PDB entry 7SU3 | electron microscopy, 3.30 A resolution | chains A and B of the 7 polymer chains in the assembly

[Chain A]
Molecule: DNA-dependent protein kinase catalytic subunit
Organism: Homo sapiens
Notes: EC 2.7.11.1
UniProtKB: P78527 (PRKDC_HUMAN); numbering as in UniProt (aligned over 1-4128)
Amino-acid sequence (4128 residues; each row starts with the number of its first residue):
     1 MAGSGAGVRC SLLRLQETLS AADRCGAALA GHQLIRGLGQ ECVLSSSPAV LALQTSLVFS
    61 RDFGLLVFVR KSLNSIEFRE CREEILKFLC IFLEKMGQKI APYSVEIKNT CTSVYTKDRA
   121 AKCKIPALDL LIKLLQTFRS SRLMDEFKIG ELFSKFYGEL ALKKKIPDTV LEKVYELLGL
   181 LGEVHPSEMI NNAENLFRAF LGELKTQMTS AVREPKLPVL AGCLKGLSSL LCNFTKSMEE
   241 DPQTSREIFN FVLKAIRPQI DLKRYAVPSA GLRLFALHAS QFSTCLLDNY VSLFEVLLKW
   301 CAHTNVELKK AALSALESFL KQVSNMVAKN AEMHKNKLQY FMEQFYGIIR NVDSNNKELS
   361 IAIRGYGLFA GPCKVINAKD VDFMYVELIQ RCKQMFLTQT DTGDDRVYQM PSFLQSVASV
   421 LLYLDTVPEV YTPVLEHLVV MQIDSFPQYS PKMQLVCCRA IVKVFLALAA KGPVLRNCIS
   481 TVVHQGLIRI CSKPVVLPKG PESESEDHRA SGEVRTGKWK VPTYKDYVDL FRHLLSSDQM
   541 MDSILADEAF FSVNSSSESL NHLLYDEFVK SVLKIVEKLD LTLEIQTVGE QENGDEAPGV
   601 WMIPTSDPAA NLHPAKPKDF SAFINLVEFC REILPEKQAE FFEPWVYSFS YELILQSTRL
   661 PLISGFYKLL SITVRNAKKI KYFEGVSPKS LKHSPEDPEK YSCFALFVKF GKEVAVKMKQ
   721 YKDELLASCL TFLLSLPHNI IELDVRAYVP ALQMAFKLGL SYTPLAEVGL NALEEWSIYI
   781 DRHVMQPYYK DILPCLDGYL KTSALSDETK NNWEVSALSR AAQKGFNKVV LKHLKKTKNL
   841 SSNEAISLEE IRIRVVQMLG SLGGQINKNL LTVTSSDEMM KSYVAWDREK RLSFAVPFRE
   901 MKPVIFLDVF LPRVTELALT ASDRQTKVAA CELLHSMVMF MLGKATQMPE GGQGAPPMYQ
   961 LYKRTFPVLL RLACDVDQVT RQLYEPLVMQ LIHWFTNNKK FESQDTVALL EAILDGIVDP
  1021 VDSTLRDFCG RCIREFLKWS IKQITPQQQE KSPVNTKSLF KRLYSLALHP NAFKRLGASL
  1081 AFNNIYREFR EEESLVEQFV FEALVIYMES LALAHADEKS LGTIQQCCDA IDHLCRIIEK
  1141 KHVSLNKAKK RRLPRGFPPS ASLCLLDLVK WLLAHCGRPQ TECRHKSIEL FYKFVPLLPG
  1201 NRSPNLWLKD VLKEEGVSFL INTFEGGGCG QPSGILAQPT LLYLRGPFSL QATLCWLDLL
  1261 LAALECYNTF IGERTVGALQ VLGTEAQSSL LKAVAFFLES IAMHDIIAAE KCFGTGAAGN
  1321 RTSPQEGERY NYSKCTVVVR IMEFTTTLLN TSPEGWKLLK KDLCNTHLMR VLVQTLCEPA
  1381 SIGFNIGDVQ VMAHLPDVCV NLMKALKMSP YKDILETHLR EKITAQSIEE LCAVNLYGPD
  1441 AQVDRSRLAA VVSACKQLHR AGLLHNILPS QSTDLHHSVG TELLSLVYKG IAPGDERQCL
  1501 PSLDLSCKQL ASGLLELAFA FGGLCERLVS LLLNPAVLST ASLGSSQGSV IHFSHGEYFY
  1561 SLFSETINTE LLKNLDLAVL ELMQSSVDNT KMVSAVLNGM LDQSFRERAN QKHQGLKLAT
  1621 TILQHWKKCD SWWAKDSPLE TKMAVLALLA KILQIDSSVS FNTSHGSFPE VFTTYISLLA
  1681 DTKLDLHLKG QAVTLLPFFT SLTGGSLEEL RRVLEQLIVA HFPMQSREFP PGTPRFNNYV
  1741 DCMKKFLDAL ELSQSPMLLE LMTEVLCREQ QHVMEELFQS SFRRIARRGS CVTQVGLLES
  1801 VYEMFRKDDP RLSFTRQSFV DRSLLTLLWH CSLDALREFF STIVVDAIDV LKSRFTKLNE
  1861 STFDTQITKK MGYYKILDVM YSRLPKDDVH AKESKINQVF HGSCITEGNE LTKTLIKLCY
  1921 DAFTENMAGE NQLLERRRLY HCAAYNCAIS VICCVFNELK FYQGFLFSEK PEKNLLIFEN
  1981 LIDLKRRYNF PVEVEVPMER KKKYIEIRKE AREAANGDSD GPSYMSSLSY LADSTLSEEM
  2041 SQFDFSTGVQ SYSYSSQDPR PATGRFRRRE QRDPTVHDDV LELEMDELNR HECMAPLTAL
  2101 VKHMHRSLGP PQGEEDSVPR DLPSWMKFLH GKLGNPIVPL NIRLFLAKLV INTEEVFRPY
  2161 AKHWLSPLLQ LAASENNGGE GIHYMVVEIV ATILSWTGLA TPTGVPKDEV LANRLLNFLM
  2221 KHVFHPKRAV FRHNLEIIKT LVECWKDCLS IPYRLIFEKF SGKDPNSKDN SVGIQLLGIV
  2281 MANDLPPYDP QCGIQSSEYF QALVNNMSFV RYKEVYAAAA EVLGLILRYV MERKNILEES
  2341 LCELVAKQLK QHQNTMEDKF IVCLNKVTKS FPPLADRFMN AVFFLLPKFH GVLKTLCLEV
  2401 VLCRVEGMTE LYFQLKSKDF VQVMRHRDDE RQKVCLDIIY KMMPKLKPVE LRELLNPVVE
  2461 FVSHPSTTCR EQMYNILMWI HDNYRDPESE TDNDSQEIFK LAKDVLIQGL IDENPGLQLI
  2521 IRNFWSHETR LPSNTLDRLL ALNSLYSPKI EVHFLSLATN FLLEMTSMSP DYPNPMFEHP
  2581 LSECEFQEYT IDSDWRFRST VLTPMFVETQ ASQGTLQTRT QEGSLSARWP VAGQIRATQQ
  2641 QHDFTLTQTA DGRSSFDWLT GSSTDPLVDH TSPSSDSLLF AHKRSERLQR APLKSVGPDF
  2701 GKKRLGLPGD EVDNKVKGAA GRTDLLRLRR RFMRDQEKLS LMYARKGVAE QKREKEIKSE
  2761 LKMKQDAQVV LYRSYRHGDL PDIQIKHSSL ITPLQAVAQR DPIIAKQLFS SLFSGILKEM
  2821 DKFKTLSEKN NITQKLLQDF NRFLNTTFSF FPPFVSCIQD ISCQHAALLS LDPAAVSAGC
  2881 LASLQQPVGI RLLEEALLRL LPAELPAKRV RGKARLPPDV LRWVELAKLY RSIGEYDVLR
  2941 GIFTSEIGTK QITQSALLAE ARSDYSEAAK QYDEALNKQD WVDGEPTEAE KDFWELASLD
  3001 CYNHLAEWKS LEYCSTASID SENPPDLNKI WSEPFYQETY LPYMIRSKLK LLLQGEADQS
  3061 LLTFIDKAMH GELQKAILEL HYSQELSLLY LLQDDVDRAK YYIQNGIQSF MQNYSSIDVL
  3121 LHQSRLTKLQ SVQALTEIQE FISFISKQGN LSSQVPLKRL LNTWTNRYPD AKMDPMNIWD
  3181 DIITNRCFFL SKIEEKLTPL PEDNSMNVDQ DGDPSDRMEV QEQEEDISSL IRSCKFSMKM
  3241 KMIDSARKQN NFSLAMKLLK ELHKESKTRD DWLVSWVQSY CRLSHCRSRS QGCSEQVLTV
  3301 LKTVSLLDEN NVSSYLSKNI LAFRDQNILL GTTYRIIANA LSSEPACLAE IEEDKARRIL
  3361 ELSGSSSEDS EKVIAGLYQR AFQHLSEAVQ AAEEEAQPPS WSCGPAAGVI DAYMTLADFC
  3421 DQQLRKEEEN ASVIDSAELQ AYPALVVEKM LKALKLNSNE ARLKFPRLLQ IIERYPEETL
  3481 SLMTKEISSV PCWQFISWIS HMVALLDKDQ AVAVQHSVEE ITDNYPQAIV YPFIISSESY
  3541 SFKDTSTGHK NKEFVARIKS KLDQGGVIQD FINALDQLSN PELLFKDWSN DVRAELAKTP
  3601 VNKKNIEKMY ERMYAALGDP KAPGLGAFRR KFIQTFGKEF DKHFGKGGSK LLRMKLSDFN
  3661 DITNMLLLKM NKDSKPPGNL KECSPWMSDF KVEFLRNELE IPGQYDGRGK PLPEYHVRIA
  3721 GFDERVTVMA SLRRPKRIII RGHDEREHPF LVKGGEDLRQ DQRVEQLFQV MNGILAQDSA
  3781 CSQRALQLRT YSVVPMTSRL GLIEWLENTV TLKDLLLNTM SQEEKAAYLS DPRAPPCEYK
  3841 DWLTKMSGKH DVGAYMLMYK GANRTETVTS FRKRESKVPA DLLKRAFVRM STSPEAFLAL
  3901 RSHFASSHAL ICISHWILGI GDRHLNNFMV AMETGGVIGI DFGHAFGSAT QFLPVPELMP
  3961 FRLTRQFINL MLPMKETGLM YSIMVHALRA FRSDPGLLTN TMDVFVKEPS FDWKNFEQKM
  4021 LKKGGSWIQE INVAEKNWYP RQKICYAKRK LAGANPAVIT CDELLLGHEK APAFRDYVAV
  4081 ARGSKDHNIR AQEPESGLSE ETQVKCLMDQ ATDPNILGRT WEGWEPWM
Unresolved in the structure: 1-6, 497-518, 547-557, 587-608, 687-696, 1313-1322, 1495-1497, 1542-1549, 2002-2081, 2109-2118, 2611-2652, 2664-2674, 2683-2718, 2900-2916, 3199-3225, 3395-3405
Residues lining bound ligands: ATP (adenosine-5'-triphosphate): M3729, S3731, R3733, L3751, K3753, Y3791, I3803, E3804, W3805, L3806, T3811, D3922, H3924, N3927, M3929, I3940, D3941
Swiss-Prot annotation at these positions:
  - region: L1503 to L1538 (Interaction with C1D), E2737 to Q2765 (May split the end of the DNA molecule, with the two strands separating around the region), V3728 to R3734 (G-loop), G3919 to N3927 (Catalytic loop), G3939 to T3964 (Activation loop)
  - site: D2020, G2021 (Cleavage)
  - modified residue: K117 (N6-acetyllysine), S511 (Phosphoserine), S687 (Phosphoserine), K828 (N6-acetyllysine), S841 (Phosphoserine), S893 (Phosphoserine), S1065 (Phosphoserine), K1209 (N6-acetyllysine), K1970 (N6-acetyllysine), S2056 (Phosphoserine), K2259 (N6-acetyllysine), T2535 (Phosphothreonine), T2609 (Phosphothreonine), S2612 (Phosphoserine), T2638 (Phosphothreonine), T2647 (Phosphothreonine), S2789 (Phosphoserine), S3205 (Phosphoserine), K3241 (N6-acetyllysine), K3260 (N6-acetyllysine) and 6 more in UniProt
  - natural variant: K263 (K263N: In a lung adenocarcinoma sample), G500 (G500S: In a metastatic melanoma sample), R1136 (R1136H: In a colorectal adenocarcinoma sample), R1447 (R1447M: In a lung squamous cell carcinoma sample), A1680 (A1680V: In a metastatic melanoma sample), S2810 (S2810N: In a metastatic melanoma sample), G2941 (G2941A: In a lung neuroendocrine carcinoma sample), L3062 (L3062R: In IMD26), A3574 (A3574V: In IMD26)
  - mutagenesis: L1510 (L1510P: Loss of interaction with C1D), E1516 to L1517 (Loss of interaction with C1D), T2609 (T2609A: Leads to radiation sensitivity and impaired DSB joining. Gives rise to reduced phosphorylation; when associated with A-2612), S2612 (S2612A: Reduced phosphorylation; when associated with A-2609), T2638 (T2638A: Alleviates phosphorylation, leaves a fully active enzyme with compromised cellular resistance to ionizing radiation without affecting DNA end joining; when associated with A-2647), T2647 (T2647A: Alleviates phosphorylation, leaves a fully active enzyme with compromised cellular resistance to ionizing radiation without affecting DNA end joining; when associated with A-2638)
What the authors report for this chain:
  - binding site for the 24-nt DNA strand: Y2743, A2744
  - conformationally variable residues (order/disorder transition): A2611 to G2652

[Chain B]
Molecule: X-ray repair cross-complementing protein 6
Organism: Homo sapiens
Notes: EC 3.6.4.-, 4.2.99.-
UniProtKB: P12956 (XRCC6_HUMAN); residue numbers follow UniProt; this construct covers 1-609
Amino-acid sequence (609 residues; numbered 1 to 609; the number before each row is that of its first residue):
     1 MSGWESYYKT EGDEEAEEEQ EENLEASGDY KYSGRDSLIF LVDASKAMFE SQSEDELTPF
    61 DMSIQCIQSV YISKIISSDR DLLAVVFYGT EKDKNSVNFK NIYVLQELDN PGAKRILELD
   121 QFKGQQGQKR FQDMMGHGSD YSLSEVLWVC ANLFSDVQFK MSHKRIMLFT NEDNPHGNDS
   181 AKASRARTKA GDLRDTGIFL DLMHLKKPGG FDISLFYRDI ISIAEDEDLR VHFEESSKLE
   241 DLLRKVRAKE TRKRALSRLK LKLNKDIVIS VGIYNLVQKA LKPPPIKLYR ETNEPVKTKT
   301 RTFNTSTGGL LLPSDTKRSQ IYGSRQIILE KEETEELKRF DDPGLMLMGF KPLVLLKKHH
   361 YLRPSLFVYP EESLVIGSST LFSALLIKCL EKEVAALCRY TPRRNIPPYF VALVPQEEEL
   421 DDQKIQVTPP GFQLVFLPFA DDKRKMPFTE KIMATPEQVG KMKAIVEKLR FTYRSDSFEN
   481 PVLQQHFRNL EALALDLMEP EQAVDLTLPK VEAMNKRLGS LVDEFKELVY PPDYNPEGKV
   541 TKRKHDNEGS GSKRPKVEYS EEELKTHISK GTLGKFTVPM LKEACRAYGL KSGLKKQELL
   601 EALTKHFQD
Unresolved in the structure: 1-30, 223-230, 535-609
Residues lining bound ligands: inositol hexakisphosphate (IHP): K357, H359, H360, K443, K445
Swiss-Prot annotation at these positions:
  - region: V578 to E583 (Interaction with BAX)
  - active site: K31 (Schiff-base intermediate with DNA)
  - modified residue: S2 (N-acetylserine), S6 (Phosphoserine), S27 (Phosphoserine), K31 (N6-acetyllysine), S51 (Phosphoserine), S306 (Phosphoserine), K317 (N6-acetyllysine), K331 (N6-acetyllysine), K338 (N6-acetyllysine), T455 (Phosphothreonine), K461 (N6-acetyllysine), S477 (Phosphoserine), S520 (Phosphoserine), K539 (N6-acetyllysine), K542 (N6-acetyllysine), K544 (N6-acetyllysine), S550 (Phosphoserine), K553 (N6-acetyllysine), K556 (N6-acetyllysine), S560 (Phosphoserine) and 1 more in UniProt
  - cross-link (Glycyl lysine isopeptide (Lys-Gly)): K287 (interchain with G-Cter in SUMO2), K317 (interchain with G-Cter in SUMO2), K556 (interchain with G-Cter in SUMO2)
  - mutagenesis: K31 (K31A: Diminishes the ability to form a Schiff base. Abolishes adduct formation; when associated with A-160 and A-164), K160 (K160A: Abolishes adduct formation; when associated with A-31 and A-160), K164 (K164A: Abolishes adduct formation; when associated with A-31 and A-164), K539 (K539Q: Complete loss of suppression of BAX-induced apoptosis; K539R: No effect on suppression of BAX-induced apoptosis), K542 (K542Q: Complete loss of suppression of BAX-induced apoptosis; K542R: No effect on suppression of BAX-induced apoptosis), K544 (K544R: No effect on suppression of BAX-induced apoptosis), K553 (K553Q: Partial loss of suppression of BAX-induced apoptosis; K553R: No effect on suppression of BAX-induced apoptosis), K556 (K556R: No effect on suppression of BAX-induced apoptosis), K570 (K570R: Loss of methylation; loss of anti-apoptotic activity; no effect on XRCC5 stabilization)

[Chain A / chain B interface]
Contacting residue pairs (36):
  T116(A) with K297(B), hydrogen bond (backbone-side chain)
  Y157(A) with L312(B)
  L162(A) with K299(B); R301(B)
  K164(A) with T300(B)
  R198(A) with D315(B), salt bridge
  A199(A) with L312(B), hydrophobic
  G202(A) with S314(B)
  T209(A) with E332(B)
  S210(A) with E332(B)
  A211(A) with E332(B), hydrogen bond (backbone-side chain); E336(B); R339(B), hydrogen bond (backbone-side chain)
  V212(A) with E332(B); E335(B); N405(B)
  R213(A) with E335(B), salt bridge
  E214(A) with R404(B), salt bridge
  Q2353(A) with D195(B), hydrogen bond (side chain-backbone)
  T2355(A) with K31(B), hydrogen bond (backbone-side chain)
  N2380(A) with D192(B)
  F2384(A) with F154(B), hydrophobic; S155(B), hydrogen bond (backbone-side chain); I198(B), hydrophobic
  P2387(A) with S155(B); Q158(B), hydrogen bond (backbone-side chain)
  K2388(A) with S155(B); V157(B); Q158(B)
  H2390(A) with Q158(B)
  E2410(A) with W148(B)
  Q2414(A) with W148(B)
  K2416(A) with S96(B)
  S2417(A) with V97(B); N152(B)
  K2418(A) with N152(B)
Interface residues without a listed pair, chain A (34 interface residues in all): G158, L160, A161, N2354, E2357, R2377, A2381, F2383, F2413
Interface residues without a listed pair, chain B (37 interface residues in all): N98, F99, A151, D156, K160, M161, K164, R185, T196, L310, L311, P313

[Overview]
34 residues of chain A face 37 of chain B across their interface, with 7 hydrogen bonds and 3 salt bridges.
Polar contacts include R198(A)-D315(B), R213(A)-E335(B) and E214(A)-R404(B). Ligands of chain A: ATP. From the
paper: a binding site for the 24-nt DNA strand at Y2743(A) and A2744(A); conformational variability at
A2611(A).
Chain A is DNA-dependent protein kinase catalytic subunit and chain B is X-ray repair cross-complementing
protein 6, both from Homo sapiens; the structure, CryoEM structure of DNA-PK complex VII, was determined by
electron microscopy, deposited together with 7SGL and 7SUD.
